PDB entry 7RCH | X-ray diffraction, 3.10 A resolution | chains B and D of the 4 polymer chains in the assembly

== Chain B ==
Protein: Non-structural protein 1
Source organism: Influenza A virus (A/Viet Nam/1203/2004(H5N1))
UniProt: A5A5U1 (A5A5U1_9INFA); numbering as in UniProt (aligned over 81-206)
Sequence (126 residues; row label = number of the first residue in the row):
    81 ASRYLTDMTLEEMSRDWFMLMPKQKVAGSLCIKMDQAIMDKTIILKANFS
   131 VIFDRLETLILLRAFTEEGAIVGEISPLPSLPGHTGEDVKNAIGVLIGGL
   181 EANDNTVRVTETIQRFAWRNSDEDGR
Disordered / not traced: 200-206
Sequence notes: engineered mutation A182 (Trp in A5A5U1)

== Chain D ==
Protein: Phosphatidylinositol 3-kinase regulatory subunit beta
Source organism: Homo sapiens
Notes: fragment: iSH2
UniProt: O00459 (P85B_HUMAN); numbering as in UniProt (aligned over 435-597)
Sequence (165 residues; numbered 433 to 597; the number before each row is that of its first residue):
   433 GSKEDSVEAVGAQLKVYHQQYQDKSREYDQLYEEYTRTSQELQMKRTAIE
   483 AFNETIKIFEEQGQTQEKCSKEYLERFRREGNEKEMQRILLNSERLKSRI
   533 AEIHESRTKLEQQLRAQASDNREIDKRMNSLKPDLMQLRKIRDQYLVWLT
   583 QKGARQKKINEWLGI
Disordered / not traced: 500-520
Sequence notes: expression tag (433-434)
Swiss-Prot annotation at these positions:
  - modified residue: Y464 (Phosphotyrosine)
  - natural variant: D557 (D557H: In MPPH1)

== Interface between chain B and chain D ==
Contacting residue pairs (38):
  S82(B) - M568(D)
  R83(B) - M568(D)
  Y84(B) - M568(D)
  Y84(B) - R571(D)
  Y84(B) - K572(D)
  Y84(B) - D575(D)  hydrogen bond
  T86(B) - R571(D)
  T86(B) - D575(D)
  L90(B) - R574(D)
  L90(B) - L578(D)  hydrophobic
  L90(B) - L595(D)  hydrophobic
  E91(B) - Q588(D)
  M93(B) - D575(D)
  M93(B) - L578(D)  hydrophobic
  S94(B) - Q588(D)  hydrogen bond
  S94(B) - I591(D)
  S94(B) - N592(D)
  R95(B) - Q588(D)
  D96(B) - R587(D)  salt bridge
  D96(B) - Q588(D)  hydrogen bond (side chain-backbone)
  F98(B) - R587(D)
  K113(B) - Q583(D)  hydrogen bond
  N128(B) - D575(D)
  S130(B) - K572(D)
  I140(B) - K572(D)
  I140(B) - D575(D)
  I140(B) - Q576(D)
  I140(B) - V579(D)
  L141(B) - V579(D)  hydrophobic
  R143(B) - T582(D)
  E154(B) - Q583(D)  hydrogen bond
  S156(B) - Q583(D)  hydrogen bond
  P157(B) - Q583(D)
  P159(B) - W580(D)
  P159(B) - Q583(D)
  P159(B) - K584(D)
  S160(B) - W580(D)
  S160(B) - K584(D)
Other interface residues (no listed pair), chain B (23 interface residues in all): T138
Other interface residues (no listed pair), chain D (18 interface residues in all): H450

== Overview ==
23 residues of chain B and 18 residues of chain D are in contact, with 6 hydrogen bonds and 1 salt bridge.
Polar contacts include D96(B)-R587(D), Y84(B)-D575(D) and S94(B)-Q588(D).
Here chain B is Non-structural protein 1 (Influenza A virus (A/Viet Nam/1203/2004(H5N1))) and chain D is
Phosphatidylinositol 3-kinase regulatory subunit beta (Homo sapiens). Entry 7RCH (Crystal structure of NS1-ED
of Vietnam influenza A virus in complex with the p85-beta-iSH2 domain of ...) was determined by X-ray
diffraction.
